Entry 4MHI (X-ray diffraction, 2.60 A resolution); this record covers chains B and C of the 6 polymer chains in the assembly.

Chain B:
Name: Hemagglutinin HA2 chain
From: Influenza A virus
Notes: fragment: membrane fusion domain
UniProtKB: Q9Q0U6 (HEMA_I96A0); residues 1-175 here correspond to UniProt positions 347-521 (UniProt number = residue number + 346)
Sequence (182 residues; row label = number of the first residue in the row):
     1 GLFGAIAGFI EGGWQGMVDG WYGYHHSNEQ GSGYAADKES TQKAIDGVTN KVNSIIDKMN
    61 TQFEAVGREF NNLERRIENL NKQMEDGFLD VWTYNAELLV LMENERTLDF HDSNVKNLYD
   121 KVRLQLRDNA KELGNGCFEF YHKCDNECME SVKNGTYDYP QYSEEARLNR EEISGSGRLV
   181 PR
Not modelled in the structure: 174-182
Disulfides: Cys144-Cys148
Differences from the reference sequence: expression tag (176-182)
Curated features (UniProtKB/Swiss-Prot):
  - glycosylation: Asn154 (N-linked (GlcNAc...) asparagine)

Chain C:
Name: Hemagglutinin HA1 chain
From: Influenza A virus
Notes: fragment: receptor binding domain
UniProtKB: Q9Q0U6 (HEMA_I96A0); the construct lacks a stretch of the UniProt sequence, so the offset changes along the chain: 11-55 = UniProt 17-61; 56-83 = UniProt 63-90; 84-96 = UniProt 92-104; 97-125 = UniProt 106-134; 3 more segments
Sequence (334 residues; each row starts with the number of its first residue; a row labelled like 125A-125B holds insertion residues (125A, then the next letters in order)):
     7 ADPGDQICIG YHANNSTEQV DTIMEKNVTV THAQDILEKT HNGKLCDLN
   55A G
    56 VKPLILRDCS VAGWLLGNPM CDEFINVP
   83A E
    84 WSYIVEKASP AND
   96A L
    97 CYPGDFNDYE ELKHLLSRTN HFEKIQIIP
125A-125B KS
   126 SWSNHDAS
  133A S
   134 GVSSACPYHG RSSFFRNVVW LIKKNSAYPT IKRSYNNTNQ EDLLVLWGIH HPNDAAEQTK
   194 LYQNPTTYIS VGTSTLNQRL VPEIATRPKV NGQSGRMEFF WTILKPNDAI NFESNGNFIA
   254 PEYAYKI
  260A V
   261 KKGDSAIMKS ELEYGNCNTK CQTPMGAINS SMPFHNIHPL TIGECPKYVK SNRLVLATGL
   321 RNTPQRERRR KKR
Not modelled in the structure: 7-8, 325-333
Disulfides: Cys52-Cys277, Cys64-Cys76, Cys97-Cys139, Cys281-Cys305
Glycans and other covalent adducts: N-acetylglucosamine (NAG) linked to Asn33, Asn169
Differences from the reference sequence: expression tag (7-10)
Curated features (UniProtKB/Swiss-Prot):
  - site: Arg333 (Cleavage)
  - glycosylation (N-linked (GlcNAc...) asparagine): Asn20, Asn21, Asn33, Asn169, Asn289

Interface between chain B and chain C:
Residue-residue contacts (12; chain B residue first):
  Asn72(B) - Glu107(C)
  Leu73(B) - Asp104(C)
  Leu73(B) - Glu107(C)
  Leu73(B) - Trp234(C)  hydrophobic
  Glu74(B) - Glu107(C)
  Arg75(B) - Glu107(C)  hydrogen bond (backbone-side chain)
  Arg75(B) - His110(C)
  Arg76(B) - Glu106(C)
  Arg76(B) - Glu107(C)  salt bridge
  Arg76(B) - His110(C)
  Asn79(B) - His110(C)
  Asn79(B) - Arg114(C)

Summary:
The chain B/chain C interface involves 6 residues from each chain; the contacts include 1 hydrogen bond and 1
salt bridge. Among the polar pairs are Arg76(B)-Glu107(C) and Arg75(B)-Glu107(C). Covalently linked
N-acetylglucosamine: at Asn33(C) and Asn169(C).
Chain B is Hemagglutinin HA2 chain and chain C is Hemagglutinin HA1 chain, both from Influenza A virus; the
structure, Crystal structure of a H5N1 influenza virus hemagglutinin from A/goose/Guangdong/1/96, was
determined by X-ray diffraction together with 4MHH and 4MHJ from the same study.
